PDB entry 6GVQ | solution NMR | chains A and B

# Chain A
Molecule: 9-nt DNA strand
Sequence (9 nucleotides; each row starts with the number of its first residue):
     1 CTGTGCTCA

# Chain B
Protein: functional pRN1 primase
Source organism: Sulfolobus islandicus
UniProtKB: Q54324 (Q54324_SULIS); residues 256-370 here = UniProt positions 256-370
Amino-acid sequence (115 residues; numbered 256 to 370; the number before each row is that of its first residue):
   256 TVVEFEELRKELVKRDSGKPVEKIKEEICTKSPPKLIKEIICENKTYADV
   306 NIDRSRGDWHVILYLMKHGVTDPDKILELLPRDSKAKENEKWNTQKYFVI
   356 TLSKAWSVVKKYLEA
Disulfide bonds: Cys284-Cys297

# Chain A / chain B interface
Pairs across the interface (21):
  DC1(A) with Ser358(B), base contact; Lys359(B), base contact
  DT2(A) with Thr256(B), base contact; Trp347(B), phosphate contact; Lys351(B), base contact; Ile355(B), base contact
  DG3(A) with Ser310(B), base contact; Lys340(B), base contact; Trp347(B), base contact; Tyr352(B), base contact
  DT4(A) with Ser310(B), base contact; Tyr352(B), base contact; Ile355(B), base contact
  DG5(A) with Ser310(B), base contact; Arg311(B), phosphate contact; Trp314(B), sugar contact; Ile355(B), base contact; Thr356(B), base contact
  DC6(A) with Arg311(B), phosphate contact; Trp314(B), sugar contact; His315(B), sugar contact
Interface residues without a listed pair, chain B (16 interface residues in all): Arg309, Ser339, Ala341

# In short
6 residues of chain A and 16 residues of chain B are in contact.
Here chain A is a 9-nt DNA strand and chain B is functional pRN1 primase (Sulfolobus islandicus). Entry 6GVQ
(DNA-bound pRN1 helix bundle domain with ATP and magnesium in the interaction buffer) was determined by
solution NMR together with 6GVT and 6GVU from the same study.
